7LT3 - chains F and G of the 20 polymer chains in the assembly; structure by electron microscopy, 4.60 A resolution (low resolution: residue-level contacts below are approximate; hydrogen-bond / salt-bridge calls are withheld).

Chain F (and G):
Protein: DNA repair protein XRCC4
Source organism: Homo sapiens
Notes: chain G of this document is another copy of the same molecule, construct and numbering; everything in this record applies to it too
UniProt: Q13426 (XRCC4_HUMAN); residue numbers follow UniProt; this construct covers 1-336
Chain sequence (336 residues; each row starts with the number of its first residue):
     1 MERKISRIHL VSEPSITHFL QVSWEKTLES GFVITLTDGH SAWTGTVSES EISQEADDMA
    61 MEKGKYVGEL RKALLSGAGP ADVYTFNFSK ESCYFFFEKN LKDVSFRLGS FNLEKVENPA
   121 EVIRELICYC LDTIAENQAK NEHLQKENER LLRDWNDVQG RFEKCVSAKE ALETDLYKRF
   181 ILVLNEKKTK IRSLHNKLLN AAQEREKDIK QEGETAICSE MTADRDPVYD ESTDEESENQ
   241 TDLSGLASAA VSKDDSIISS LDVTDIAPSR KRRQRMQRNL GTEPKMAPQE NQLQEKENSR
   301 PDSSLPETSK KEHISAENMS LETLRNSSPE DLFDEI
Disordered / not traced: 202-266, 279-336 (chain G: 77-82, 202-336)
Swiss-Prot annotation at these positions:
  - region: Phe-180 to Gly-213 (Interaction with LIG4)
  - motif: Arg-270 to Arg-275 (Nuclear localization signal)
  - site: Asp-265, Ile-266 (Cleavage)
  - modified residue: Ser-53 (Phosphoserine), Ser-193 (Phosphoserine), Tyr-229 (Phosphotyrosine), Ser-232 (Phosphoserine), Thr-233 (Phosphothreonine), Ser-237 (Phosphoserine), Ser-256 (Phosphoserine), Ser-260 (Phosphoserine), Ser-303 (Phosphoserine), Ser-304 (Phosphoserine), Ser-315 (Phosphoserine), Ser-320 (Phosphoserine), Thr-323 (Phosphothreonine), Ser-327 (Phosphoserine), Ser-328 (Phosphoserine)
  - cross-link (Glycyl lysine isopeptide (Lys-Gly)): Lys-210 (interchain with G-Cter in SUMO), Lys-296 (interchain with G-Cter in ubiquitin)
  - natural variant: Trp-43 (W43R: In SSMED), Asp-82 (D82E: In SSMED), Arg-161 to Ile-336 (deletion: In SSMED), Arg-161 (R161Q: In SSMED), Lys-210 to Ile-336 (deletion: In SSMED), Arg-225 to Ile-336 (deletion: In SSMED), Arg-275 to Ile-336 (deletion: In SSMED)
  - mutagenesis: Lys-4 (K4E: Abolished interaction with NHEJ1/XLF; when associated with E-99), Lys-26 (K26E: Abolished interaction with NHEJ1/XLF; when associated with E-99), Glu-55 (E55R: Abolished interaction with NHEJ1/XLF), Asp-58 (D58R: Abolished interaction with NHEJ1/XLF), Met-61 (M61R: Abolished interaction with NHEJ1/XLF), Glu-62 (E62R: Does not affect interaction with NHEJ1/XLF), Lys-65 (K65E: Strongly decreased interaction with NHEJ1/XLF. Abolished interaction with NHEJ1/XLF; when associated with E-99. Abolished ability to bridge DNA; when associated with E-99 ...), Glu-69 (E69R: Does not affect interaction with NHEJ1/XLF), Arg-71 (R71E: Abolished interaction with NHEJ1/XLF; when associated with E-99), Lys-72 (K72E: Abolished interaction with NHEJ1/XLF; when associated with E-99. Abolished ability to bridge DNA; when associated with E-90 and E-99), Lys-90 (K90E: Abolished ability to bridge DNA; when associated with E-72 and E-99), Lys-99 (K99E: Abolished interaction with NHEJ1/XLF; when associated with E-4 or E-26 or E-65 or E-71 or E-72. Abolished ability to bridge DNA; when associated with E-65. Abolished ability to bridge DNA ...), 38 further mutagenesis entries in UniProt
From the paper describing this entry:
  - disease-associated variants - R275*: decreased binding to DNA-dependent protein kinase catalytic subunit (proposed by the authors, not directly observed)

How chain F and chain G interact:
Residue-residue contacts (105):
  Arg-7(F) with Cys-128(G); Leu-131(G); Asp-132(G)
  Ser-15(F) with Arg-124(G)
  Ile-16(F) with Glu-121(G); Arg-124(G)
  Thr-17(F) with Arg-124(G)
  Phe-19(F) with Arg-124(G); Ile-127(G); Cys-128(G); Leu-131(G)
  Asp-38(F) with Ala-120(G); Arg-124(G)
  Gly-39(F) with Pro-119(G); Ala-120(G); Ile-123(G)
  His-40(F) with Pro-119(G); Ala-120(G)
  Ala-120(F) with Gly-39(G); His-40(G)
  Ile-123(F) with Gly-39(G)
  Arg-124(F) with Ile-16(G); Thr-17(G); Phe-19(G); Asp-38(G)
  Ile-127(F) with Phe-19(G); Leu-126(G); Ile-127(G)
  Cys-128(F) with Arg-7(G); Phe-19(G)
  Cys-130(F) with Cys-130(G); Ile-134(G)
  Leu-131(F) with Ile-5(G); Arg-7(G); Phe-19(G)
  Asp-132(F) with Arg-7(G)
  Thr-133(F) with Ile-134(G)
  Ile-134(F) with Cys-130(G); Thr-133(G); Ile-134(G)
  Asn-137(F) with Asn-137(G); Gln-138(G); Asn-141(G)
  Gln-138(F) with Asn-137(G)
  Lys-140(F) with Asn-141(G)
  Asn-141(F) with Asn-137(G); Lys-140(G); Asn-141(G); Leu-144(G)
  Leu-144(F) with Asn-141(G); Leu-144(G); Gln-145(G); Asn-148(G)
  Gln-145(F) with Leu-144(G)
  Glu-147(F) with Asn-148(G)
  Asn-148(F) with Leu-144(G); Glu-147(G); Asn-148(G)
  Leu-151(F) with Asn-148(G); Leu-151(G)
  Leu-152(F) with Leu-151(G)
  Asp-154(F) with Trp-155(G)
  Trp-155(F) with Arg-150(G); Leu-151(G); Asp-154(G)
  Val-158(F) with Trp-155(G); Val-158(G)
  Gln-159(F) with Val-158(G)
  Phe-162(F) with Val-158(G); Arg-161(G); Phe-162(G)
  Cys-165(F) with Phe-162(G)
  Lys-169(F) with Cys-165(G); Ala-168(G)
  Leu-172(F) with Lys-169(G); Leu-172(G)
  Glu-173(F) with Leu-172(G)
  Leu-176(F) with Leu-176(G); Tyr-177(G)
  Tyr-177(F) with Leu-176(G)
  Phe-180(F) with Leu-176(G); Phe-180(G)
  Leu-184(F) with Phe-180(G); Val-183(G); Leu-184(G); Lys-187(G)
  Lys-187(F) with Leu-184(G); Lys-187(G); Ile-191(G)
  Lys-188(F) with Lys-187(G)
  Lys-190(F) with Ile-191(G)
  Ile-191(F) with Lys-187(G); Lys-190(G); Ile-191(G); Leu-194(G)
  Leu-194(F) with Ile-191(G); Leu-194(G); Leu-198(G)
  His-195(F) with Leu-194(G)
  Lys-197(F) with Leu-198(G)
  Leu-198(F) with Leu-194(G); Lys-197(G); Leu-198(G); Ala-201(G)
  Ala-201(F) with Ala-201(G)
Other interface residues (no listed pair), chain F (55 interface residues in all): Ile-5, Leu-126, Arg-161, Val-166, Val-183
Other interface residues (no listed pair), chain G (59 interface residues in all): Ser-6, His-18, Tyr-129, Leu-152, Glu-173, Lys-188, His-195

Overview:
55 residues of chain F face 59 of chain G across their interface. From UniProt: 51 mutagenesis sites on chain
F. From the paper: R275* of chain F reduces binding to DNA-dependent protein kinase catalytic subunit.
Chain F and chain G are both DNA repair protein XRCC4 (Homo sapiens); the structure, NHEJ Long-range synaptic
complex, was determined by electron microscopy (same publication as 7LSY).
